PDB entry 6ECO | X-ray diffraction, 4.20 A resolution (low resolution: residue-level contacts below are approximate; hydrogen-bond / salt-bridge calls are withheld) | chains A and D

== Chain A ==
Name: HIV-1 capsid platform protein
Source organism: Human immunodeficiency virus type 1
UniProt: P04591 (GAG_HV1H2); residues 1-226 here correspond to UniProt positions 133-358 (UniProt number = residue number + 132)
Sequence (253 residues; each row starts with the number of its first residue):
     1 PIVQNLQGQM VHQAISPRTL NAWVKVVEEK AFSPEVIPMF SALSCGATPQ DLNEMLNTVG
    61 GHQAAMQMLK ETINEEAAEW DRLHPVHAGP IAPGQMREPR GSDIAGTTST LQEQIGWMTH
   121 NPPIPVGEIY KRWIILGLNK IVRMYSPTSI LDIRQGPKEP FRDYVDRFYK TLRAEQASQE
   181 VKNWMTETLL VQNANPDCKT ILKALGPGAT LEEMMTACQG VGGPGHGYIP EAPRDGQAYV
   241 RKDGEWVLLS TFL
Disordered / not traced: 5-7, 88-95, 222-253
Construct notes: conflict Leu6 (Ile138 in P04591), Leu83 (Val215 in P04591), His120 (Asn252 in P04591), Gly208 (Ala340 in P04591); engineered mutation Cys45 (Glu177 in P04591), Glu54 (Thr186 in P04591); expression tag (227-253)
UniProt features mapped onto this chain:
  - region: Asn57 to Gln95 (Interaction with host PPIA/CYPA and NUP153), Pro85 to Pro93 (PPIA/CYPA-binding loop)
  - modified residue: Ser16 (Phosphoserine)
Reported in the primary citation:
  - mutagenesis - P90A: decreased binding to BCCCyp
  - mutagenesis - P90A: unchanged binding to TRIMCyp

== Chain D ==
Name: HIV-1 capsid platform protein
Source organism: Human immunodeficiency virus type 1
UniProt: P04591 (GAG_HV1H2); residues 1-221 here correspond to UniProt positions 133-353 (UniProt number = residue number + 132)
Sequence (221 residues; row label = number of the first residue in the row):
     1 PIVQNLQGQM VHQCISPRTL NAWVKVVEEK AFSPEVIPMF SELSEGATPQ DLNTMLNTVG
    61 GHQAAMQMLK ETINEEAAEW DRLHPVHAGP IAPGQMREPR GSDIAGTTST LQEQIGWMTH
   121 NPPIPVGEIY KRWIILGLNK IVRMYSPTSI LDIRQGPKEP FRDYVDRFYK TLRAEQASQE
   181 VKNWMTETLL VQNANPDCKT ILKDLGPGAT LEEMMTACQG V
Disordered / not traced: 86-89
Construct notes: conflict Leu6 (Ile138 in P04591), Leu83 (Val215 in P04591), His120 (Asn252 in P04591), Gly208 (Ala340 in P04591); engineered mutation Cys14 (Ala146 in P04591), Glu42 (Ala174 in P04591), Asp204 (Ala336 in P04591)
UniProt features mapped onto this chain:
  - region: Asn57 to Gln95 (Interaction with host PPIA/CYPA and NUP153), Pro85 to Pro93 (PPIA/CYPA-binding loop)
  - modified residue: Ser16 (Phosphoserine)

== Interface between chain A and chain D ==
Inter-chain disulfides: Cys45(A)-Cys14(D)
Pairs across the interface (33; chain A residue first):
  Arg18(A) with Arg18(D)
  Thr19(A) with Pro17(D)
  Glu29(A) with Lys25(D)
  Glu35(A) with Asn57(D); Thr58(D); Gly60(D)
  Pro38(A) with Asn57(D)
  Met39(A) with Thr58(D)
  Ala42(A) with Leu20(D); Thr54(D)
  Leu43(A) with Pro17(D)
  Cys45(A) with Cys14(D), disulfide
  Arg162(A) with His62(D)
  Val165(A) with Ala64(D)
  Asp166(A) with His62(D); Gln63(D); Ala64(D)
  Tyr169(A) with Gln67(D)
  Lys170(A) with Gln63(D)
  Arg173(A) with Asn57(D); Val59(D); Gln63(D); Met66(D)
  Thr210(A) with Glu71(D); Glu75(D)
  Leu211(A) with Gln67(D); Met68(D); Glu71(D)
  Glu212(A) with Met68(D); Lys140(D); Met144(D)
  Met215(A) with Ala64(D); Met68(D)
Also at the interface, not in a pair above, chain A (20 interface residues in all): Thr186
Also at the interface, not in a pair above, chain D (22 interface residues in all): Val24, Phe32

== Overview ==
The interface between chain A and chain D involves 20 residues on one side and 22 on the other, with 1
disulfide bond. From the paper: P90A of chain A reduces binding to BCCCyp; P90A of chain A leaves binding to
TRIMCyp unchanged.
Chain A is HIV-1 capsid platform protein and chain D is HIV-1 capsid platform protein, both from Human
immunodeficiency virus type 1; the structure, Hexamer-2-Foldon HIV-1 capsid platform, was determined by X-ray
diffraction together with 6OBH, 6EC2 and 6ECN from the same study.
